PDB entry 8YJ2 | X-ray diffraction, 2.26 A resolution | chains A and D of the 5 polymer chains in the assembly

== Chain A ==
Protein: human leukocyte antigen
Organism: Homo sapiens
UniProt: F6IQR9 (F6IQR9_HUMAN); residues 1-275 here correspond to UniProt positions 25-299 (UniProt number = residue number + 24)
Sequence (276 residues; each row starts with the number of its first residue; numbering starts at 0):
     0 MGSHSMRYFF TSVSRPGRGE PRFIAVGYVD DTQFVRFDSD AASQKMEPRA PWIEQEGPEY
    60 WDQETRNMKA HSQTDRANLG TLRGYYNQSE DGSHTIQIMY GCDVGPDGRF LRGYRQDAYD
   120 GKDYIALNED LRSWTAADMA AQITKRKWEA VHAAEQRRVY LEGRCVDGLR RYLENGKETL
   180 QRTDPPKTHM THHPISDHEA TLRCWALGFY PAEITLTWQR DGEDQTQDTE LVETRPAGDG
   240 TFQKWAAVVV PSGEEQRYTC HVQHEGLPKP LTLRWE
Unresolved in the structure: 0
Differences from the reference sequence: initiating methionine (0)
Disulfide bonds: Cys-101/Cys-164, Cys-203/Cys-259

== Chain D ==
Protein: tcr alpha
Organism: Homo sapiens
Sequence (207 residues; numbered 0 to 206; the number before each row is that of its first residue; numbering starts at 0):
     0 MAQKVTQAQS SVSMPVRKAV TLNCLYETSW WSYYIFWYKQ LPSKEMIFLI RQGSDEQNAK
    60 SGRYSVNFKK AAKSVALTIS ALQLEDSAKY FCALGDTAGK STFGDGTTLT VKPNIQNPDP
   120 AVYQLRDSKS SDKSVCLFTD FDSQTNVSQS KDSDVYITDK CVLDMRSMDF KSNSAVAWSN
   180 KSDFACANAF NNSIIPEDTF FPSPESS
Unresolved in the structure: 0, 203-206
Disulfide bonds: Cys-23/Cys-91, Cys-135/Cys-185

== How chain A and chain D interact ==
Contacting residue pairs (20):
  Glu-55(A) / Trp-30(D)  hydrogen bond
  Glu-58(A) / Ser-28(D)  hydrogen bond
  Glu-58(A) / Trp-29(D)
  Tyr-59(A) / Trp-30(D)  hydrophobic
  Gln-62(A) / Asp-95(D)
  Gln-62(A) / Thr-96(D)  hydrogen bond
  Gln-62(A) / Ala-97(D)
  Arg-65(A) / Asp-95(D)  salt bridge
  Arg-65(A) / Ala-97(D)  hydrogen bond (side chain-backbone)
  Arg-65(A) / Lys-99(D)
  Asn-66(A) / Thr-96(D)  hydrogen bond (side chain-backbone)
  Asn-66(A) / Ala-97(D)
  Arg-163(A) / Ser-31(D)
  Arg-163(A) / Asp-54(D)
  Arg-163(A) / Thr-96(D)
  Asp-166(A) / Trp-30(D)
  Asp-166(A) / Asp-54(D)
  Gly-167(A) / Trp-30(D)
  Arg-170(A) / Trp-30(D)
  Tyr-171(A) / Trp-30(D)
Other interface residues (no listed pair), chain A (13 interface residues in all): Glu-63, Gly-162
Interface features reported in the paper:
  - pairs named by the authors: Arg-170(A)/Trp-30(D) (hydrogen bond)
  - interface residues, chain A: Gln-62(A), Arg-65(A), Asn-66(A)
  - hot spots on chain A (mutagenesis) - R65A, R163A: decreased binding to N17.1.2 (from molecular simulation)
  - interface residues, chain D: Asp-95(D), Thr-96(D)

== Overview ==
Chain A and chain D form an interface of 13 and 9 residues respectively; the contacts include 5 hydrogen bonds
and 1 salt bridge. Among the polar pairs are Arg-65(A)/Asp-95(D), Glu-55(A)/Trp-30(D) and Glu-58(A)/Ser-28(D).
The authors report a hydrogen bond between Arg-170(A) and Trp-30(D). From the paper: R65A and R163A of chain A
reduce binding to N17.1.2; interface residues Gln-62(A), Arg-65(A) and Asp-95(D) among others.
Chain A is human leukocyte antigen and chain D is tcr alpha, both from Homo sapiens; the structure, N17.1.2
recognition of NRAS neoantigens, was determined by X-ray diffraction (same publication as 8YIV and 8YJ3).
